Entry 7GV8 (X-ray diffraction, 1.85 A resolution); this record covers chains A and D.

Chain A:
Protein: B-cell lymphoma 6 protein
From: Homo sapiens
Reference sequence: P41182 (BCL6_HUMAN); residue numbers follow UniProt; this construct covers 5-129
Chain sequence (128 residues; each row starts with the number of its first residue):
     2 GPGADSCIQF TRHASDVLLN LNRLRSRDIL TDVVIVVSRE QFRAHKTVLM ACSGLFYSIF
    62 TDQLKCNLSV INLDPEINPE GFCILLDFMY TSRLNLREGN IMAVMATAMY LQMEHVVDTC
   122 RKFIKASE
Unresolved in the structure: 2-5
Sequence notes: expression tag (2-4)
Ligand contacts: A1ACL (5-[(5,6-dichloropyrimidin-4-yl)amino]-1,3-dihydro-2H-indol-2-one): Asn21, Arg24, Leu25, Arg28, Met51, Ala52, Cys53, Ser54, Gly55, Tyr58, Gln113, Met114, Glu115
Swiss-Prot annotation at these positions:
  - mutagenesis: Asn21 (N21K: Abolishes interaction with NCOR2 and HDAC2, no effect on interaction with CTBP1 and transcriptional autoinhibition; when associated with A-116 and 376-Q--Q-379), Ser59 (S59A: Abolished ubiquitination by the SCF(FBXL17) complex), His116 (H116A: Abolishes interaction with NCOR2 and HDAC2, no effect on interaction with CTBP1 and transcriptional autoinhibition; when associated with K-21 and 376-Q--Q-379)

Chain D:
Protein: WVIP tetrapeptide
Chain sequence (6 residues; row label = number of the first residue in the row; numbering starts at 0):
     0 XWVIPA
Modified residues: ACE (acetyl group) at position 0

Interface between chain A and chain D:
Pairs across the interface (11; chain A residue first):
  Cys8(A) - Pro4(D)
  Ile9(A) - Trp1(D)  hydrophobic
  Ile9(A) - Val2(D)
  Gln10(A) - ACE_0(D)
  Gln10(A) - Trp1(D)
  Gln10(A) - Val2(D)  hydrogen bond (backbone-backbone)
  Gln10(A) - Pro4(D)
  Phe11(A) - ACE_0(D)
  Phe11(A) - Trp1(D)
  Thr12(A) - ACE_0(D)  hydrogen bond (backbone-backbone)
  Thr12(A) - Val2(D)
Also at the interface, not in a pair above, chain D (5 interface residues in all): Ile3

Overview:
Chain A and chain D each contribute 5 residues to their interface, with 2 hydrogen bonds. The backbones
hydrogen-bond at Gln10(A)-Val2(D) and Thr12(A)-ACE_0(D). Chain A binds compound A1ACL. UniProt lists 3
mutagenesis sites on chain A.
Chain A is B-cell lymphoma 6 protein (Homo sapiens) and chain D is WVIP tetrapeptide; the structure, Crystal
Structure of B-cell lymphoma 6 protein BTB domain in complex with ligand 3 at 2.90 ..., was determined by
X-ray diffraction together with 7GUD, 7GUE, 7GUF, 7GUG, 7GUH, 7GUI and 126 further entries from the same
study.
